Entry 1G9Z (X-ray diffraction, 1.80 A resolution); this record covers chains F and B of the 6 polymer chains in the assembly.

[Chain F]
Molecule: 10-nt DNA strand
Sequence (10 nucleotides; each row starts with the number of its first residue):
   615 GACGTTTTGC
Bound ions: Mg2+ site 1: DG615 (shared with 1 residue of chain A; Asp220(B) of chain B; 1 residue of chain C; 1 residue of chain D; 1 residue of chain E)

[Chain B]
Name: DNA endonuclease I-crei
Source organism: Chlamydomonas reinhardtii
Notes: EC 3.1.-.-
UniProt: P05725 (DNE1_CHLRE); residues 202-353 here correspond to UniProt positions 2-153 (UniProt number = residue number - 200)
Chain sequence (152 residues; numbered 202 to 353; the number before each row is that of its first residue):
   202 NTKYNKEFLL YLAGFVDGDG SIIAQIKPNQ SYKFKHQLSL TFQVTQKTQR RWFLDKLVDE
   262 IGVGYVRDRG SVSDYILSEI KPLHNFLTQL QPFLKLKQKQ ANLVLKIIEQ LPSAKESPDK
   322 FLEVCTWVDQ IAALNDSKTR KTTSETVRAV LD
Bound ions: Mg2+ site 1: Gly219 (shared with 1 residue of chain A; 1 residue of chain C; DG615(F) of chain F); Mg2+ site 2: Asp220 (shared with 1 residue of chain A; 1 residue of chain C; 1 residue of chain D; 1 residue of chain E; DG615(F) of chain F)

[How chain F and chain B interact]
Residue-residue contacts (34):
  DG615(F) with Gly219(B), phosphate contact; Asp220(B), phosphate contact; Gly221(B), sugar contact; Ser222(B), sugar contact; Thr246(B), base contact; Arg270(B), hydrogen bond to the base
  DA616(F) with Gly221(B), phosphate contact; Ser222(B), hydrogen bond to the phosphate; Ile224(B), base contact; Gln244(B), hydrogen bond to the base; Arg268(B), base contact; Arg270(B), base contact; Lys298(B), salt bridge to the phosphate; Asn336(B), phosphate contact; Asp337(B), hydrogen bond to the phosphate; Ser338(B), phosphate contact
  DC617(F) with Ile224(B), phosphate contact; Gln226(B), sugar contact; Ala333(B), phosphate contact; Asn336(B), hydrogen bond to the phosphate; Ser338(B), hydrogen bond to the phosphate; Thr340(B), phosphate contact; Arg341(B), phosphate contact; Lys342(B), phosphate contact
  DG618(F) with Gln226(B), base contact; Thr340(B), sugar contact; Arg341(B), phosphate contact; Lys342(B), hydrogen bond to the phosphate; Thr343(B), hydrogen bond to the phosphate
  DT619(F) with Lys228(B), hydrogen bond to the base; Lys342(B), salt bridge to the phosphate
  DT620(F) with Lys228(B), base contact; Pro229(B), base contact
  DT621(F) with Asn230(B), hydrogen bond to the base
Other interface residues (no listed pair), chain B (24 interface residues in all): Ile223, Ala225

[Summary]
7 residues of chain F and 24 residues of chain B are in contact; the contacts include 10 hydrogen bonds and 2
salt bridges. Polar contacts include DG615(F)-Arg270(B), DA616(F)-Gln244(B) and DT619(F)-Lys228(B). The Mg2+
site 2 is built by Asp220(B) and DG615(F).
Here chain F is a 10-nt DNA strand and chain B is DNA endonuclease I-crei (Chlamydomonas reinhardtii). Entry
1G9Z (Laglidadg homing endonuclease I-crei / DNA product complex with magnesium) was determined by X-ray
diffraction together with 1G9Y from the same study.
